PDB entry 5B38 | X-ray diffraction, 2.30 A resolution | chains A and G of the 4 polymer chains in the assembly

== Chain A ==
Molecule: HLA class I histocompatibility antigen, B-57 alpha chain
Source organism: Homo sapiens
UniProt: P18465 (1B57_HUMAN); residues 1-276 here correspond to UniProt positions 25-300 (UniProt number = residue number + 24)
Sequence (276 residues; row label = number of the first residue in the row):
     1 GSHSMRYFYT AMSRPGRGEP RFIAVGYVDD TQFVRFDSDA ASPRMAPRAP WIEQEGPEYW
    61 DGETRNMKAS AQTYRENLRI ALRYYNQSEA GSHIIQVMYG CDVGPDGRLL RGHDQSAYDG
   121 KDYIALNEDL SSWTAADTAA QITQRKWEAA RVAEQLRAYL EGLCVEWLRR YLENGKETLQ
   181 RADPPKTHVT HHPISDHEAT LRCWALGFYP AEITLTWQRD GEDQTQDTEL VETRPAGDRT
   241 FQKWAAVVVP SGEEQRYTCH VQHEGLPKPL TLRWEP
Unresolved in the structure: 276
Disulfide bonds: Cys101-Cys164, Cys203-Cys259

== Chain G ==
Molecule: Killer cell immunoglobulin-like receptor 3DL1
Source organism: Homo sapiens
UniProt: P43629 (KI3L1_HUMAN); residues 1-299 here correspond to UniProt positions 22-320 (UniProt number = residue number + 21)
Sequence (299 residues; numbered 1 to 299; the number before each row is that of its first residue):
     1 HMGGQDKPFL SAWPSAVVPR GGHVTLRCHY RHRFNNFMLY KEDRIHIPIF HGRIFQESFN
    61 MSPVTTAHAG NYTCRGSHPH SPTGWSAPSN PVVIMVTGNH RKPSLLAHPG PLVKSGERVI
   121 LQCWSDIMFE HFFLHKEGIS KDPSRLVGQI HDGVSKANFS IGPMMLALAG TYRCYGSVTH
   181 TSYQLSAPSD PLDIVVTGPY EKPSLSAQPG PKVQAGESVT LSCSSRSSYD MYHLSREGGA
   241 HERRLPAVRK VNRTFQADFP LGPATHGGTY RCFGSFRHSP YELSDPSDPL LVSVTGNPS
Unresolved in the structure: 1-6, 209-217, 262-266, 294-299
Sequence notes: variant Ser182 (Pro203 in P43629), Leu283 (Trp304 in P43629)
Disulfide bonds: Cys28-Cys74, Cys123-Cys174, Cys223-Cys272
Covalently attached groups: N-acetylglucosamine (NAG) linked to Asn71, Asn158, Asn252
UniProt features mapped onto this chain:
  - glycosylation (N-linked (GlcNAc...) asparagine): Asn71, Asn158, Asn252
Reported in the primary citation:
  - contacts within the chain: Leu112-Leu283 (hydrophobic contact), Val195-Leu283 (hydrophobic contact), His233-Leu283, Phe273-Leu283 (hydrophobic contact), Ser275-Leu283
  - specificity-determining residues: Leu283 (proposed by the authors, not directly observed)
  - post-translational modification sites: Asn71, Asn158, Asn252
  - conformationally variable residues (domain motion): Leu283

== Chain A / chain G interface ==
Pairs across the interface - 31 pairs, chain A then chain G:
  Gly16(A) - Phe9(G)
  Gly16(A) - Ser11(G)
  Gly16(A) - Arg27(G)
  Gly16(A) - His29(G)
  Gly16(A) - Phe34(G)
  Arg17(A) - Phe9(G)
  Arg17(A) - His29(G)
  Gly18(A) - Phe9(G)
  Glu19(A) - Phe9(G)
  Gln72(A) - Ala167(G)
  Gln72(A) - Leu168(G)
  Glu76(A) - Ala167(G)
  Ile80(A) - Leu166(G)  hydrophobic
  Arg83(A) - His278(G)  hydrogen bond (side chain-backbone)
  Glu89(A) - Trp13(G)
  Glu89(A) - Ile139(G)
  Ile142(A) - Arg277(G)
  Arg145(A) - Ser228(G)  hydrogen bond (side chain-backbone)
  Arg145(A) - Asp230(G)  salt bridge
  Arg145(A) - Phe276(G)
  Arg145(A) - Arg277(G)
  Lys146(A) - Tyr200(G)
  Lys146(A) - Phe276(G)
  Lys146(A) - Ser279(G)  hydrogen bond
  Lys146(A) - Glu282(G)  salt bridge
  Ala149(A) - Tyr200(G)
  Ala149(A) - Glu201(G)  hydrogen bond (backbone-backbone)
  Ala149(A) - Ser227(G)
  Ala149(A) - Phe276(G)  hydrophobic
  Ala150(A) - Tyr200(G)  hydrophobic
  Arg151(A) - Glu201(G)  salt bridge
Interface residues without a listed pair, chain A (20 interface residues in all): Pro15, Thr73, Arg79, Tyr84, Thr138
Interface residues without a listed pair, chain G (24 interface residues in all): Met165, Pro199, Tyr229, Pro280
From the paper, about this interface:
  - pairs named by the authors: Arg17(A)-Phe9(G), Ile80(A)-Leu166(G), Lys146(A)-Glu282(G), Lys146(A)-Tyr200(G), Phe276(G)-Lys146(A)
  - interface residues, chain G: Phe9(G)

== Overview ==
20 residues of chain A face 24 of chain G across their interface, with 4 hydrogen bonds and 3 salt bridges.
Polar pairs include Arg145(A)-Asp230(G), Lys146(A)-Glu282(G) and Arg151(A)-Glu201(G). The paper describes
contacts between Arg17(A) and Phe9(G), Ile80(A) and Leu166(G) and Lys146(A) and Glu282(G) among others. From
the paper: the interface residue Phe9(G); the specificity determinant Leu283(G).
Chain A is HLA class I histocompatibility antigen, B-57 alpha chain and chain G is Killer cell
immunoglobulin-like receptor 3DL1, both from Homo sapiens; the structure, KIR3DL1*005 in complex with
HLA-B*57:01, was determined by X-ray diffraction together with 5B39 from the same study.
